6EU1 - chains A and E of the 19 polymer chains in the assembly; structure by electron microscopy, 3.40 A resolution.

# Chain A
Name: DNA-directed RNA polymerase III subunit RPC1
Source organism: Saccharomyces cerevisiae (strain ATCC 204508 / S288c)
Notes: EC 2.7.7.6
UniProtKB: P04051 (RPC1_YEAST); residue numbers follow UniProt; this construct covers 1-1460
Chain sequence (1460 residues; numbered 1 to 1460; the number before each row is that of its first residue):
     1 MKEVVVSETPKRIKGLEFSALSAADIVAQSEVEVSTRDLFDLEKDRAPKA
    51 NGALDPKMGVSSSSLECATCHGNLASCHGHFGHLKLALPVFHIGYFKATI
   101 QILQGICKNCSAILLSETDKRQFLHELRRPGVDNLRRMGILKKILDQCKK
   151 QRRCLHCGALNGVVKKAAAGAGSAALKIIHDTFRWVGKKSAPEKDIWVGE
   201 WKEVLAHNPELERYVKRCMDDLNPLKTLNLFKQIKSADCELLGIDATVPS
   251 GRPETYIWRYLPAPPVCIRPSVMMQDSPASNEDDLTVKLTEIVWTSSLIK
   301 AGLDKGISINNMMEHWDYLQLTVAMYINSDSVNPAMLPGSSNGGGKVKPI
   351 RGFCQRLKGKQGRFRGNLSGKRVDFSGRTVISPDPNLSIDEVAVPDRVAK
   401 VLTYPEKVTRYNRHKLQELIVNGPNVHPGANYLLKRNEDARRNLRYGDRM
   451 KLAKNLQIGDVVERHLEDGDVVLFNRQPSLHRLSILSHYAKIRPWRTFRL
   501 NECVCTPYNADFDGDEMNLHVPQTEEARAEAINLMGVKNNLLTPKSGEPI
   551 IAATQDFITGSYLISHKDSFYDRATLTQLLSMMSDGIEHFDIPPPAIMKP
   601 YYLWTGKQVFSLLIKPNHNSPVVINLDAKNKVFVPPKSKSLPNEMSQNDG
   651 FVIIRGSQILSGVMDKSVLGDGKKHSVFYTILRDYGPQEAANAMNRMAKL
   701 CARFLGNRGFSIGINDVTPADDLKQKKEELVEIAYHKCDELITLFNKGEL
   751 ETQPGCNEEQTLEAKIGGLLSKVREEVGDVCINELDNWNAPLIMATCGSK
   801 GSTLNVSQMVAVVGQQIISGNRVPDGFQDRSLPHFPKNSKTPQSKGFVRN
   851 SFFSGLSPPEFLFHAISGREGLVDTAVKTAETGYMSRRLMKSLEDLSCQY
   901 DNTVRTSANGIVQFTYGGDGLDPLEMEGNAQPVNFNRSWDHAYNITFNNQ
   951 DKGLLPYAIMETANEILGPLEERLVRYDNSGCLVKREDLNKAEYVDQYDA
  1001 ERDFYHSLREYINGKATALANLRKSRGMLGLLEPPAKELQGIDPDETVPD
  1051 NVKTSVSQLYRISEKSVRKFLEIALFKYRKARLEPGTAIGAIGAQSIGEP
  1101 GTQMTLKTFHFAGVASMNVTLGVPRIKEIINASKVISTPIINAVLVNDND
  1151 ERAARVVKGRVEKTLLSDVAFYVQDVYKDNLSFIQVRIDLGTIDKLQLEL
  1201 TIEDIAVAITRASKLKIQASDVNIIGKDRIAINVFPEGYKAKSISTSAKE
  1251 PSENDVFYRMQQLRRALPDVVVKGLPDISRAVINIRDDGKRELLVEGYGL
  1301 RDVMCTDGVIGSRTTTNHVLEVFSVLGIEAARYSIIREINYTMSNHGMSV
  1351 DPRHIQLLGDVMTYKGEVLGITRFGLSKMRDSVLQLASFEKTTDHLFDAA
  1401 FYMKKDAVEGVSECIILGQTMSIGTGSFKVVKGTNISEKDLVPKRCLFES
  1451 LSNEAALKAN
Not modelled in the structure: 1, 170-174, 335-343, 1111-1114, 1453-1460
Bound ions: Zn2+ site 1 near Cys77 (its only coordinating residue here); Zn2+ site 2 near Cys107 (its only coordinating residue here); Mg2+: Asp511, Asp515
UniProt features mapped onto this chain:
  - region: Pro858 to Glu870 (Bridging helix)
  - binding site (Zn(2+)): Cys67, Cys70, Cys77, His80, Cys107, Cys110, Cys154
  - binding site (Mg(2+)): Asp511, Asp513, Asp515
  - mutagenesis: Thr506 (T506I: Temperature-sensitive), Asn509 (N509Y: Temperature-sensitive), Asn518 (N518Q: Temperature-sensitive)

# Chain E
Name: DNA-directed RNA polymerases I, II, and III subunit RPABC1
Source organism: Saccharomyces cerevisiae (strain ATCC 204508 / S288c)
UniProtKB: P20434 (RPAB1_YEAST); residues 1-215 here = UniProt positions 1-215
Chain sequence (215 residues; row label = number of the first residue in the row):
     1 MDQENERNISRLWRAFRTVKEMVKDRGYFITQEEVELPLEDFKAKYCDSM
    51 GRPQRKMMSFQANPTEESISKFPDMGSLWVEFCDEPSVGVKTMKTFVIHI
   101 QEKNFQTGIFVYQNNITPSAMKLVPSIPPATIETFNEAALVVNITHHELV
   151 PKHIRLSSDEKRELLKRYRLKESQLPRIQRADPVALYLGLKRGEVVKIIR
   201 KSETSGRYASYRICM

# Interface between chain A and chain E
Contacting residue pairs - 72 pairs, chain A then chain E:
  Asp133(A) with Arg177(E), salt bridge
  Arg136(A) with Met215(E)
  Arg905(A) with Tyr168(E); Leu170(E)
  Asn909(A) with Gln174(E)
  Gly910(A) with Gln174(E)
  Ile911(A) with Gln174(E), hydrogen bond (backbone-backbone); Pro176(E)
  Phe914(A) with Tyr211(E)
  Gly917(A) with Ser205(E), hydrogen bond (backbone-side chain)
  Gly918(A) with Ser205(E), hydrogen bond (backbone-side chain); Tyr208(E)
  Asp919(A) with Ser205(E)
  Asn979(A) with Leu156(E); Glu160(E); Glu163(E); Tyr211(E), hydrogen bond
  Ser980(A) with Glu163(E)
  Leu989(A) with Arg207(E)
  Ala992(A) with Ile199(E); Arg207(E)
  Glu993(A) with Lys152(E); Ile154(E); Lys197(E), hydrogen bond (backbone-side chain)
  Tyr994(A) with Glu160(E)
  Val995(A) with Ile199(E), hydrophobic; Arg207(E); Ala209(E), hydrophobic
  Gln997(A) with Tyr168(E)
  Asp999(A) with Arg207(E), salt bridge
  Glu1199(A) with Arg7(E)
  Glu1203(A) with Met1(E)
  Asp1204(A) with Met1(E); Glu4(E)
  Arg1301(A) with Ala139(E)
  Cys1305(A) with Val141(E), hydrophobic
  Asp1307(A) with Arg14(E), salt bridge
  Gly1311(A) with His147(E), hydrogen bond (backbone-side chain)
  Ser1312(A) with His146(E), hydrogen bond (side chain-backbone); His147(E); Glu148(E), hydrogen bond (backbone-backbone)
  Arg1313(A) with Glu148(E)
  Thr1314(A) with His147(E)
  Thr1315(A) with Glu148(E)
  Phe1323(A) with Gln179(E)
  Val1325(A) with Ile144(E)
  Leu1326(A) with Ile144(E); His147(E); Leu149(E), hydrophobic; Val184(E)
  Gly1327(A) with Asp182(E)
  Ile1328(A) with Ile178(E), hydrophobic; Asp182(E); Arg212(E)
  Glu1329(A) with Pro151(E); His153(E); Ile198(E); Arg200(E), salt bridge; Arg212(E), salt bridge
  Ala1330(A) with Leu149(E); Val150(E), hydrophobic
  Arg1332(A) with Arg200(E)
  Tyr1333(A) with Leu149(E), hydrophobic
  Arg1337(A) with Leu149(E)
  Arg1353(A) with Thr204(E), hydrogen bond (side chain-backbone)
  Gln1356(A) with Ser202(E), hydrogen bond
  Thr1363(A) with Arg212(E), hydrogen bond (backbone-side chain)
  Tyr1364(A) with Pro176(E); Arg177(E), hydrogen bond (backbone-backbone)
  Lys1365(A) with Arg177(E)
  Gly1366(A) with Arg177(E); Gln179(E), hydrogen bond (backbone-side chain)
Also at the interface, not in a pair above, chain A (60 interface residues in all): Arg129, Thr903, Val912, Ala930, Arg976, Asp978, Gly981, Asn990, Arg1211, Lys1273, Met1304, Val1322, Ser1324, Asp1360
Also at the interface, not in a pair above, chain E (49 interface residues in all): Asn114, Ala138, Val142, Leu175, Pro183, Arg192, Lys201, Ser210

# In short
The interface between chain A and chain E involves 60 residues on one side and 49 on the other, with 13
hydrogen bonds and 5 salt bridges. Polar pairs include Asp133(A)-Arg177(E), Asp999(A)-Arg207(E) and
Asp1307(A)-Arg14(E).
Here chain A is DNA-directed RNA polymerase III subunit RPC1 and chain E is DNA-directed RNA polymerases I,
II, and III subunit RPABC1, both from Saccharomyces cerevisiae (strain ATCC 204508 / S288c). Entry 6EU1 (RNA
Polymerase III - open DNA complex (OC-POL3)) was determined by electron microscopy, deposited together with
6EU0, 6EU2 and 6EU3.
